PDB entry 9CA8 | electron microscopy, 3.92 A resolution | chains A and Y of the 20 polymer chains in the assembly

[Chain A]
Protein: Helicase SRCAP
Organism: Homo sapiens
Notes: EC 3.6.4.-
UniProtKB: Q6ZRS2 (SRCAP_HUMAN); numbering as in UniProt (aligned over 1-3230)
Chain sequence (3230 residues; numbered 1 to 3230; the number before each row is that of its first residue):
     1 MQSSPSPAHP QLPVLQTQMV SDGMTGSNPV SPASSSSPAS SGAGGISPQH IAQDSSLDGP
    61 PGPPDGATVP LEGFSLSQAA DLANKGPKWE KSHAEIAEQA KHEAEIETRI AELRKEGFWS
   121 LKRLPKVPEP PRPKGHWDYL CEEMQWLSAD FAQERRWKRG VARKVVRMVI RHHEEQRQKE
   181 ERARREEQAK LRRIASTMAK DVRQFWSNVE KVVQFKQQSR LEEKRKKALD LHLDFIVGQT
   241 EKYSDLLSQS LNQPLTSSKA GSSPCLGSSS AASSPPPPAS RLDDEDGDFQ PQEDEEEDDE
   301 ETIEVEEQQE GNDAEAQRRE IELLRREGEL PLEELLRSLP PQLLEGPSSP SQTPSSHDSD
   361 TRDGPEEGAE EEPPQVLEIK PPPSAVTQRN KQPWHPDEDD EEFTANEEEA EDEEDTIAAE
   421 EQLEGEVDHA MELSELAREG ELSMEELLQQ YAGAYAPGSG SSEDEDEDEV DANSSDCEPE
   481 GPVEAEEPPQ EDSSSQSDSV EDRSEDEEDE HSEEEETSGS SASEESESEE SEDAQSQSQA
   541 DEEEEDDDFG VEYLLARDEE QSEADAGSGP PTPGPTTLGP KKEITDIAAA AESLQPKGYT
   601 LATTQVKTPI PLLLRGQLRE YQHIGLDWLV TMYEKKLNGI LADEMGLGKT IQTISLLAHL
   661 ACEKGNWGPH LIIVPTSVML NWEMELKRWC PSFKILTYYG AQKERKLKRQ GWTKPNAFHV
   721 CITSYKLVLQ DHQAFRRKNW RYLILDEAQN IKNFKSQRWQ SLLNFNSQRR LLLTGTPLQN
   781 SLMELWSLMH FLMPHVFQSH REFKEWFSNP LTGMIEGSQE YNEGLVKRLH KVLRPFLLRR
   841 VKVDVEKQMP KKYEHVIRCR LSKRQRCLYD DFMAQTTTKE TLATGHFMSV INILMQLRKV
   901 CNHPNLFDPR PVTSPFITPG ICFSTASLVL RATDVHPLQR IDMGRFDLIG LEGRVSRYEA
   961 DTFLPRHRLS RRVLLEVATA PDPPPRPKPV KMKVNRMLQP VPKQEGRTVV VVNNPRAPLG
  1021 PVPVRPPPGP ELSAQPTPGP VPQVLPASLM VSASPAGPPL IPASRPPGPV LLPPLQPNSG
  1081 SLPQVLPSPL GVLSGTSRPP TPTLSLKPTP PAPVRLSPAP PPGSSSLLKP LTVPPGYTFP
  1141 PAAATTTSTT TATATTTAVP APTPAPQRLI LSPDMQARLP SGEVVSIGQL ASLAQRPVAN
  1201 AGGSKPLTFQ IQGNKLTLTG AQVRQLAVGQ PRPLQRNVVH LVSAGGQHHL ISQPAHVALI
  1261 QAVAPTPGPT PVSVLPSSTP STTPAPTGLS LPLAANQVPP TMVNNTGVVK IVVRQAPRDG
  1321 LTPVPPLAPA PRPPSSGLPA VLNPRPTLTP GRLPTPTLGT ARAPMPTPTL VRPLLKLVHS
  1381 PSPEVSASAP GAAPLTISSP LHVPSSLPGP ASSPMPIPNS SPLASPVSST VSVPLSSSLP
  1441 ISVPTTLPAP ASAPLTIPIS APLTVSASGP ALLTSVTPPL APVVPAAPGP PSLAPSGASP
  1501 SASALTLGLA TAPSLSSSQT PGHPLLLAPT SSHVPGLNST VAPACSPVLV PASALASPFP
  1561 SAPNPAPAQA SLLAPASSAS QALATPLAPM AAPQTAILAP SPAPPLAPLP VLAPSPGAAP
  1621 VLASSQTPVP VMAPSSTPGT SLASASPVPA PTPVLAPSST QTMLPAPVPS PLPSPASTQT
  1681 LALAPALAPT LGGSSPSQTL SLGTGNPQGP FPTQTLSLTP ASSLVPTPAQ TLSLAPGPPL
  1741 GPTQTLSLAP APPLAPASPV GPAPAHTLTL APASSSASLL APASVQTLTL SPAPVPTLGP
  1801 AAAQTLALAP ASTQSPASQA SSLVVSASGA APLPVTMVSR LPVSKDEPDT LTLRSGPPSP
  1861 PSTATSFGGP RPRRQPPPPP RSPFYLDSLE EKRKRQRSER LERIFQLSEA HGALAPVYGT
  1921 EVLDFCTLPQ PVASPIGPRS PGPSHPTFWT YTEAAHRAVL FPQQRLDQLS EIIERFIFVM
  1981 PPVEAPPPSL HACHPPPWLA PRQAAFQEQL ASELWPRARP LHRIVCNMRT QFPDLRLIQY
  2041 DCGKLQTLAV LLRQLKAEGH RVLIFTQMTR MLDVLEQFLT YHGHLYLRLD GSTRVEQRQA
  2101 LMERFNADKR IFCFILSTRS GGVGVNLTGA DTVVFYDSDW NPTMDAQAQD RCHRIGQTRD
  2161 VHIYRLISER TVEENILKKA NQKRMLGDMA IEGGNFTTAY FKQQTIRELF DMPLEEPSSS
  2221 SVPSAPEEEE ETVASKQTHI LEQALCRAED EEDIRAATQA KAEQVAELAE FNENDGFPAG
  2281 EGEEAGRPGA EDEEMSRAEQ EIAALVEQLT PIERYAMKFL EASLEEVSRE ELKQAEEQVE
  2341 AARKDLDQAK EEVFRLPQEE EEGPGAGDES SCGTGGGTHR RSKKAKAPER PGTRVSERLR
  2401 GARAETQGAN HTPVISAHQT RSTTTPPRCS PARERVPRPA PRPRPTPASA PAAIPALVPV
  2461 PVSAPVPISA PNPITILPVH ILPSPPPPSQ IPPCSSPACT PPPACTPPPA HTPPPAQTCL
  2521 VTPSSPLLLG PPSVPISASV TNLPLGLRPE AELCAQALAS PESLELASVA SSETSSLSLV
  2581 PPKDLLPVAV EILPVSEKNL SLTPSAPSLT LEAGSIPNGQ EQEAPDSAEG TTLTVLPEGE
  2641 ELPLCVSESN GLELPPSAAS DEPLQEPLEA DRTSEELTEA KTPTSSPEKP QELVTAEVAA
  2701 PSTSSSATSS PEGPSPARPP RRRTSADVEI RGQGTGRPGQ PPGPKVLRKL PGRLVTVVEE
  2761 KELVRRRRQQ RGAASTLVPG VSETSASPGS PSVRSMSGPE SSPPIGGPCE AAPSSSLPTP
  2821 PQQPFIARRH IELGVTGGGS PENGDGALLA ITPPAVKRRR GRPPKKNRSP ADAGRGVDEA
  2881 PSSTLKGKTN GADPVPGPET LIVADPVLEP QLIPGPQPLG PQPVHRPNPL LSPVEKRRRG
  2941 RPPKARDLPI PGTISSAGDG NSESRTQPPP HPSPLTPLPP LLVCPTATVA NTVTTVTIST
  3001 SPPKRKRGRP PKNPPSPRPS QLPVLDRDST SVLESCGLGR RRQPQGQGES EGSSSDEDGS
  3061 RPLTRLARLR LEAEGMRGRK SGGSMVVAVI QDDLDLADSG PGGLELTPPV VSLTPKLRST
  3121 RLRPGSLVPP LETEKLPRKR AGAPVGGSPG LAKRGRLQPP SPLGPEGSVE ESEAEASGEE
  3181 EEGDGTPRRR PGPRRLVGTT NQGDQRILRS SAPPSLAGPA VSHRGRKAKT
Unresolved in the structure: 1-222, 256-603, 879-886, 993-1881, 2204-3230
UniProt features mapped onto this chain:
  - DNA-binding region: Lys2857 to Ser2869 (A.T hook 1), Lys2936 to Leu2948 (A.T hook 2), Lys3004 to Ser3016 (A.T hook 3)
  - binding site (ATP): Asp643 to Thr650
  - modified residue: Ser1172 (Phosphoserine)
Metal / ion sites: Mg2+: Glu747 (together with ATP-gamma-S)
Ligand contacts: ATP-gamma-S (AGS; phosphothiophosphoric acid-adenylate ester): Gln617, Leu618, Arg619, Gln622, Glu644, Met645, Gly646, Leu647, Gly648, Lys649, Thr650, Ile651, Glu685, Trp689, Glu747, Val2123, Arg2154

[Chain Y]
Molecule: 285-nt DNA strand
Sequence (285 nucleotides; row label = number of the first residue in the row; numbers below 1 keep their minus sign (DA-179 is residue -179)):
  -179 ATCGAAGGGC GCCTATATAA GGGGGTGGGG GCGCGTTCGT CCTCCCTCTC CTCGCGGCGC
  -119 GAGTTTCAGG CAGCGCTGCG TCCTGCTGCG CACGTGGGAA GCCCTGCTGG AGAATCCCGG
   -59 TGCGCAGGCC GCTCAATTGG TCGTAGACAG CTCTAGCACC GCTTAAACGC AGCTACGCGC
     1 TGTCCCCCGC GTTTTAACCG CCAAGGGGAT TACTCCCTAG TCTCCAGGCA GCTGTCAGAT
    61 ATGTACATCC TGTGATCCCC GGGTACCGAG CTCGAATTCA CTGGC
Unresolved in the structure: -179 to -77, 59-105

[Chain A / chain Y interface]
Contacting residue pairs - 30 pairs, chain A then chain Y:
  Lys726(A) with DC19(Y), sugar contact
  Leu729(A) with DG20(Y), phosphate contact
  Arg736(A) with DG-58(Y), phosphate contact; DC-57(Y), salt bridge to the phosphate
  Arg737(A) with DG-60(Y), base contact; DT-59(Y), base contact; DG-58(Y), sugar contact
  Asn750(A) with DC21(Y), phosphate contact
  Lys752(A) with DC21(Y), phosphate contact; DC22(Y), salt bridge to the phosphate
  Asn753(A) with DC21(Y), hydrogen bond to the phosphate
  Ser756(A) with DG20(Y), phosphate contact
  Gln757(A) with DC19(Y), phosphate contact; DG20(Y), hydrogen bond to the phosphate
  Arg758(A) with DG20(Y), hydrogen bond to the phosphate
  Asn764(A) with DC-57(Y), phosphate contact
  Asn766(A) with DG-58(Y), sugar contact
  Asn780(A) with DC22(Y), hydrogen bond to the phosphate; DA23(Y), phosphate contact
  Val890(A) with DA24(Y), phosphate contact; DG25(Y), sugar contact
  Ile891(A) with DA23(Y), base contact; DA24(Y), base contact
  Arg2119(A) with DC21(Y), phosphate contact; DC22(Y), sugar contact
  Trp2140(A) with DA23(Y), sugar contact
  Asn2141(A) with DC22(Y), hydrogen bond to the phosphate
  Met2144(A) with DC22(Y), phosphate contact
  Lys2179(A) with DA24(Y), salt bridge to the phosphate
  Lys2183(A) with DA23(Y), salt bridge to the phosphate
Also at the interface, not in a pair above, chain A (26 interface residues in all): Asn739, Gln749, Gln779, Glu784, Asp2139
Also at the interface, not in a pair above, chain Y (13 interface residues in all): DC18, DG26

[In short]
26 residues of chain A face 13 of chain Y across their interface, with 5 hydrogen bonds and 4 salt bridges.
Among the polar pairs are Asn753(A)-DC21(Y), Gln757(A)-DG20(Y) and Arg758(A)-DG20(Y). Chain A binds
ATP-gamma-S.
Chain A is Helicase SRCAP (Homo sapiens) and chain Y is a 285-nt DNA strand; the structure, Cryo-EM structure
of human SRCAP-nucleosome complex in the partially-engaged state (composite structure), was determined by
electron microscopy.
